8S3B - chains A and I of the 6 polymer chains in the assembly; structure by X-ray diffraction, 2.30 A resolution.

Chain A (and I):
Name: Glutamate dehydrogenase
Organism: Arabidopsis thaliana
Notes: chain I of this document is another copy of the same molecule, construct and numbering; everything in this record applies to it too
UniProtKB: G7JYL4 (G7JYL4_MEDTR); residue numbers follow UniProt; this construct covers 1-411
Chain sequence (414 residues; numbered -2 to 411; the number before each row is that of its first residue; numbers below 1 keep their minus sign (Ser-2 is residue -2)):
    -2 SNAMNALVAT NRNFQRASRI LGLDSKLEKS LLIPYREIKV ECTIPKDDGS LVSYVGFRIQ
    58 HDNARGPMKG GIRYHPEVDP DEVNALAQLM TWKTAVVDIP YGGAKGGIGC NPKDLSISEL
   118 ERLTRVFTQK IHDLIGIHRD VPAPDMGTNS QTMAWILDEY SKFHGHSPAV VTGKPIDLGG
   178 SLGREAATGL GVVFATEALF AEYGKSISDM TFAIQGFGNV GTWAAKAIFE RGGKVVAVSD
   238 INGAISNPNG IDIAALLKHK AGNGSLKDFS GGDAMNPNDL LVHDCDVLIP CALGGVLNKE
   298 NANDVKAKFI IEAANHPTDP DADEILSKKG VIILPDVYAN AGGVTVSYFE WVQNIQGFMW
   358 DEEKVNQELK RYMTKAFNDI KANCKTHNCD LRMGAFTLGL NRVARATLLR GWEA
Disordered / not traced: -2 to 1 (chain I: -2 to 2)
Sequence notes: expression tag (-2 to 0)
Bound ions: Ca2+ site 1: Ser27, Ile30 (shared with 1 residue of chain D); Ca2+ site 2: Glu38 (shared with 2 residues of chain D); Na+: Asp44 (together with 2-amino-2-hydroxymethyl-propane-1,3-diol) (shared with Asp44(I) of chain I)
Small-molecule neighbours:
  - 3-(1H-1,2,3,4-tetrazol-5-yl)benzoic acid (A1H40): Lys66, Gly67, Gly68, Met87, Lys102, Ala140, Pro141, Asp142, Gly340, Val341, Ser344
  - NAD (nicotinamide-adenine-dinucleotide): Thr185, Gln212, Gly213, Phe214, Gly215, Asn216, Val217, Gly218, Ser236, Asp237, Ile238, Cys288, Ala289, Leu290, Ala310, Ala311, Asn312, Asn337

Chain A / chain I interface:
Contacting residue pairs (7; chain A residue first):
  Gln126(A) - Lys159(I)  hydrogen bond
  His129(A) - Lys159(I)
  Lys159(A) - Gln126(I)  hydrogen bond
  Lys159(A) - His129(I)
  Lys159(A) - Phe160(I)
  Phe160(A) - Lys159(I)
  Phe160(A) - Phe160(I)  hydrophobic
Also at the interface, not in a pair above, chain A (5 interface residues in all): Glu156
Also at the interface, not in a pair above, chain I (5 interface residues in all): Glu156

Overview:
Chain A and chain I each contribute 5 residues to their interface; the contacts include 2 hydrogen bonds. Its
one hydrogen-bonded contact is Gln126(A)-Lys159(I). Bound to chain A: 3-(1H-1,2,3,4-tetrazol-5-yl)benzoic acid
and NAD. Ser27(A) and Ile30(A) coordinate Ca2+ site 1.
Chain A and chain I are both Glutamate dehydrogenase (Arabidopsis thaliana); the structure, Crystal structure
of Medicago truncatula glutamate dehydrogenase 2 in complex with 3-(1H-Tetrazol-5-yl)benzoic acid and NAD, was
determined by X-ray diffraction together with 8S38, 8S39, 8S3A, 8S3C and 8S3D from the same study.
